PDB entry 9VMA | electron microscopy, 3.46 A resolution | chains D and P of the 18 polymer chains in the assembly

== Chain D ==
Name: RNA-dependent DNA polymerase
From: Escherichia coli
Reference sequence: A0A6D0I497 (A0A6D0I497_ECOLX); residues 1-499 here = UniProt positions 1-499
Amino-acid sequence (499 residues; numbered 1 to 499; the number before each row is that of its first residue):
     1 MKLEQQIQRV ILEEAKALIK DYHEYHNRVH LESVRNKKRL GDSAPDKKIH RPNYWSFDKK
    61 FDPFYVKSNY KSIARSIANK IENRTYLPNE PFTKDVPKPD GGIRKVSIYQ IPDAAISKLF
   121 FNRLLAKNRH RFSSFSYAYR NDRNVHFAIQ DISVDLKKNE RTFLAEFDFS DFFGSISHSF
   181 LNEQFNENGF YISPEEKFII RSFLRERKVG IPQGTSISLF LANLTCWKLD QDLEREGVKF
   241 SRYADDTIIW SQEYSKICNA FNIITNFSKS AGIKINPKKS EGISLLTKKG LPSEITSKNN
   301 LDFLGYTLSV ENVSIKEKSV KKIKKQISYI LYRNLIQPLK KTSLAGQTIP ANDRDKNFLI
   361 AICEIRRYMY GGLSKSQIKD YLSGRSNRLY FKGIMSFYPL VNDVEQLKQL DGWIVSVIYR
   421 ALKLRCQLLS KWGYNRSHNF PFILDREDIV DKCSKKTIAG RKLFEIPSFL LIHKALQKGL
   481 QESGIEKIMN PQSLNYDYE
Disordered / not traced: 497-499
Bound ions: Mg2+: Phe169, Asp245 (together with 2'-deoxyadenosine 5'-triphosphate)
Residues lining bound ligands: 2'-deoxyadenosine 5'-triphosphate (DTP): Lys98, Arg104, Tyr139, Phe169, Ser170, Asp171, Phe172, Gln213, Asp245, Asp246, Lys279, Tyr496
From the paper describing this entry:
  - catalytic residues: Tyr243 to Asp246 (by similarity / conservation)
  - catalytic residues: Asp245, Asp246
  - binding site for 2'-deoxyadenosine 5'-triphosphate: Asp245, Asp246
  - binding site for 2'-deoxyadenosine 5'-triphosphate: Lys98, Arg104 (proposed by the authors, not directly observed)
  - mutagenesis - Y25A, K98A/R104A, R140A: decreased catalytic activity
  - mutagenesis - Y496A/Y498A: abolished catalytic activity
  - mutagenesis - Y496A/Y498A: abolished growth in response to phage defense

== Chain P ==
Molecule: 4-nt DNA strand
From: Escherichia coli
Sequence (4 nucleotides; each row starts with the number of its first residue):
     1 AAAA

== Interface between chain D and chain P ==
Pairs across the interface (26; chain D residue first):
  Val96(D) with DA4(P), base contact
  Arg104(D) with DA4(P), base contact
  Val106(D) with DA4(P), phosphate contact
  Ser107(D) with DA4(P), phosphate contact
  Ile108(D) with DA4(P), sugar contact
  Lys118(D) with DA2(P), phosphate contact; DA3(P), salt bridge to the phosphate
  Phe121(D) with DA2(P), phosphate contact
  Asn122(D) with DA2(P), phosphate contact
  Tyr139(D) with DA2(P), base contact
  Arg140(D) with DA2(P), phosphate contact
  Asn141(D) with DA1(P), base contact; DA2(P), phosphate contact
  Asn144(D) with DA1(P), hydrogen bond to the base
  Gly214(D) with DA3(P), sugar contact; DA4(P), phosphate contact
  Ser216(D) with DA2(P), phosphate contact; DA3(P), sugar contact
  Leu219(D) with DA2(P), base contact; DA3(P), base contact
  Tyr243(D) with DA2(P), hydrogen bond to the base
  Glu486(D) with DA1(P), base contact
  Met489(D) with DA1(P), base contact
  Asn495(D) with DA2(P), hydrogen bond to the base
  Tyr496(D) with DA2(P), hydrogen bond to the base; DA4(P), hydrogen bond to the base
Other interface residues (no listed pair), chain D (23 interface residues in all): Glu14, Leu125, Gln213

== In short ==
The interface between chain D and chain P involves 23 residues on one side and 4 on the other, with 5 hydrogen
bonds and 1 salt bridge. Polar pairs include Asn144(D)-DA1(P), Tyr243(D)-DA2(P) and Asn495(D)-DA2(P). From the
paper: catalytic residues Tyr243(D), Asp245(D) and Asp246(D); Y25A, K98A/R104A and R140A of chain D reduce
catalytic activity.
Here chain D is RNA-dependent DNA polymerase and chain P is a 4-nt DNA strand, both from Escherichia coli.
Entry 9VMA (Cryo-EM structure of substrate-bound DRT9 hexamer complex) was determined by electron microscopy
together with 9VKU from the same study.
